7WEE - chains E and H of the 3 polymer chains in the assembly; structure by electron microscopy, 4.00 A resolution.

# Chain E
Molecule: Spike glycoprotein
Source organism: Severe acute respiratory syndrome coronavirus 2
UniProt: P0DTC2 (SPIKE_SARS2); aligned to UniProt positions 1-1270 over residues 4-1273 (the alignment contains insertions or deletions, so no single offset holds)
Sequence (1270 residues; numbered 4 to 1273; the number before each row is that of its first residue):
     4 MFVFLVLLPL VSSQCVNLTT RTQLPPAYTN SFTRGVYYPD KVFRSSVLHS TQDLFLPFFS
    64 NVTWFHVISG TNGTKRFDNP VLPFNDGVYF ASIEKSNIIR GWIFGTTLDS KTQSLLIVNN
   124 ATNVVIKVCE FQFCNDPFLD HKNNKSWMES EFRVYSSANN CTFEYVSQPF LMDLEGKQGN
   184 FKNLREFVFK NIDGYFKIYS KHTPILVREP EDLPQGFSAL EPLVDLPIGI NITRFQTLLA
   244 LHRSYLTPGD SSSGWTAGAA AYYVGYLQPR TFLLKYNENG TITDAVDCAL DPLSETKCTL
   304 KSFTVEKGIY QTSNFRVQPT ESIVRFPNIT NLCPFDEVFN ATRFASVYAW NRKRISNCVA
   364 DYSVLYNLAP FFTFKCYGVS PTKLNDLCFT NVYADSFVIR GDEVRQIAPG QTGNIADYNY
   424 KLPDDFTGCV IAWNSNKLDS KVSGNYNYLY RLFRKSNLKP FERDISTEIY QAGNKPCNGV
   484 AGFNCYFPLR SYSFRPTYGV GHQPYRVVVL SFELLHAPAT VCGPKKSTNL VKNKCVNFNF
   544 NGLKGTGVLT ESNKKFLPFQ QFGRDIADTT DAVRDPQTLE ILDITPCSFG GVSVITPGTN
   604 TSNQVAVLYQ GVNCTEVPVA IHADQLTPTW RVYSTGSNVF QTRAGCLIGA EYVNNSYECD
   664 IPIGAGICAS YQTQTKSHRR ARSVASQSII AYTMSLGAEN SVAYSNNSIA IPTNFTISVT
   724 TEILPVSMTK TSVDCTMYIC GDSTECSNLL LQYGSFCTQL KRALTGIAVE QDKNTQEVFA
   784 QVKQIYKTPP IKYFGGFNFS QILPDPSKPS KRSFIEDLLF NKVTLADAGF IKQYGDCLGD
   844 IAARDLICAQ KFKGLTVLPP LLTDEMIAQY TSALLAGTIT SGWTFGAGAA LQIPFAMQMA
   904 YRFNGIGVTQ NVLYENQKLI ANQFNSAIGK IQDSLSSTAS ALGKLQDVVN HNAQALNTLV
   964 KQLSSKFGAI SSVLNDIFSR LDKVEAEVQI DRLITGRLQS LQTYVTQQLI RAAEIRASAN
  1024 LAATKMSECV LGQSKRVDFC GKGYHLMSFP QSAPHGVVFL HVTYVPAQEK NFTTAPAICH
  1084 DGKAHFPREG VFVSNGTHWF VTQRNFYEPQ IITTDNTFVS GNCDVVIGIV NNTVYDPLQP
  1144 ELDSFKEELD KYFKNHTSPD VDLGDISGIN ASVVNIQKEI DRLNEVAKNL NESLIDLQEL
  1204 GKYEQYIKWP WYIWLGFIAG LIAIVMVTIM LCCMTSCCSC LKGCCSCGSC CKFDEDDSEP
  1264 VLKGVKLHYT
Disordered / not traced: 4-329, 531-1273
Construct notes: variant Val70 (Ala67 in P0DTC2), Ile96 (Thr95 in P0DTC2), Asp139 (Gly142 in P0DTC2), Asp339 (Gly in P0DTC2), Leu371 (Ser in P0DTC2), Pro373 (Ser in P0DTC2), Phe375 (Ser in P0DTC2), Asn417 (Lys in P0DTC2), Lys440 (Asn in P0DTC2), Ser446 (Gly in P0DTC2), Asn477 (Ser in P0DTC2), Lys478 (Thr in P0DTC2), Ala484 (Glu in P0DTC2), Arg493 (Gln in P0DTC2), Ser496 (Gly in P0DTC2), Arg498 (Gln in P0DTC2), Tyr501 (Asn in P0DTC2), His505 (Tyr in P0DTC2), Lys547 (Thr in P0DTC2), Gly614 (Asp in P0DTC2), Tyr655 (His in P0DTC2), Lys679 (Asn in P0DTC2), His681 (Pro in P0DTC2), Lys764 (Asn in P0DTC2), Tyr796 (Asp in P0DTC2), Lys856 (Asn in P0DTC2), His954 (Gln in P0DTC2), Lys969 (Asn in P0DTC2), Phe981 (Leu in P0DTC2); insertion (212-214)
Curated features (UniProtKB/Swiss-Prot):
  - lipidation (S-palmitoyl cysteine): Cys1243, Cys1250, Cys1253
  - glycosylation (N-linked (GlcNAc...) asparagine): Asn20 (complex), Asn64 (hybrid), Asn334 (complex), Asn606 (hybrid)
Disulfide bonds: Cys336-Cys361, Cys379-Cys432, Cys391-Cys525, Cys480-Cys488

# Chain H
Molecule: The heavy chain of Fab XGv265
Source organism: Homo sapiens
Notes: antibody fragment or engineered binder
Sequence (119 residues; numbered 1 to 119; the number before each row is that of its first residue):
     1 QITLKESGPT LVKPTQTLTL TCNFSGFSLN TYGVGVGWIR QPPGKALEWL ALIYWDGDER
    61 YGPFFKNKVT IAKDTSKNQV VLTMTNMDPV DTATYYCARH LIPTIFDYWG QGTLVTVSS
Disulfide bonds: Cys22-Cys97

# Interface between chain E and chain H
Pairs across the interface (15):
  Asn439(E) - Ile102(H)
  Lys440(E) - Ile102(H)
  Lys440(E) - Pro103(H)
  Asp442(E) - Tyr32(H)  hydrogen bond
  Ser443(E) - Ile102(H)
  Lys444(E) - Tyr54(H)
  Lys444(E) - Asp56(H)  salt bridge
  Lys444(E) - Asp58(H)  salt bridge
  Lys444(E) - Ile102(H)
  Val445(E) - Tyr54(H)  hydrogen bond (backbone-side chain)
  Val445(E) - Arg60(H)
  Ser446(E) - Arg60(H)  hydrogen bond
  Gly447(E) - Arg60(H)
  Asn450(E) - Asp56(H)
  Tyr451(E) - Tyr32(H)
Interface residues without a listed pair, chain E (16 interface residues in all): Thr345, Arg346, Leu441, Tyr449, Pro499, Arg509
Interface residues without a listed pair, chain H (10 interface residues in all): Leu52, Trp55, His100

# Summary
16 residues of chain E and 10 residues of chain H are in contact; the contacts include 3 hydrogen bonds and 2
salt bridges. Polar contacts include Lys444(E)-Asp56(H), Lys444(E)-Asp58(H) and Asp442(E)-Tyr32(H).
Chain E is Spike glycoprotein (Severe acute respiratory syndrome coronavirus 2) and chain H is the heavy chain
of Fab XGv265 (Homo sapiens); the structure, SARS-CoV-2 Omicron variant spike RBD in complex with Fab XGv265,
was determined by electron microscopy, deposited together with 7WE7, 7WE8, 7WE9, 7WEA, 7WEB, 7WEC and 3
further entries.
